Entry 4HQE (X-ray diffraction, 2.30 A resolution); this record covers chains B and D of the 4 polymer chains in the assembly.

# Chain B
Molecule: Transcriptional regulator QsrR
Organism: Staphylococcus aureus
UniProtKB: Q99SD5 (Q99SD5_STAAM); residue numbers follow UniProt; this construct covers 1-112
Sequence (115 residues; numbered -2 to 112; the number before each row is that of its first residue; numbers below 1 keep their minus sign (Ser-2 is residue -2)):
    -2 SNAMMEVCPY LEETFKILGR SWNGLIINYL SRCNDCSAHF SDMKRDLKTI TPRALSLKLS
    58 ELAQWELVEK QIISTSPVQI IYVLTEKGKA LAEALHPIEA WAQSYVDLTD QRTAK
Unresolved in the structure: -2 to 2, 111-112
Differences from the reference sequence: expression tag (-2 to 0)
Reported in the primary citation:
  - binding site for the 17-nt DNA strand (chain D): Arg17, Ser18, Phe37, Thr46, Thr48, Arg50, Ile77, Tyr79

# Chain D
Molecule: 17-nt DNA strand
Sequence (17 nucleotides; row label = number of the first residue in the row):
     1 AGTATAATTA TTATACC

# How chain B and chain D interact
Residue-residue contacts - 13 pairs, chain B then chain D:
  Arg17(B) - DT11(D)  salt bridge to the phosphate
  Phe37(B) - DA1(D)  sugar contact
  Phe37(B) - DG2(D)  phosphate contact
  Pro49(B) - DG2(D)  base contact
  Pro49(B) - DT3(D)  base contact
  Arg50(B) - DT3(D)  base contact
  Arg50(B) - DT5(D)  base contact
  Ser53(B) - DG2(D)  hydrogen bond to the phosphate
  Ser53(B) - DT3(D)  hydrogen bond to the phosphate
  Lys67(B) - DG2(D)  salt bridge to the phosphate
  Ile77(B) - DA1(D)  phosphate contact
  Ile77(B) - DG2(D)  phosphate contact
  Tyr79(B) - DG2(D)  hydrogen bond to the phosphate
Other interface residues (no listed pair), chain B (9 interface residues in all): Ser38
Other interface residues (no listed pair), chain D (7 interface residues in all): DA4, DA6

# Overview
Chain B and chain D form an interface of 9 and 7 residues respectively, with 3 hydrogen bonds and 2 salt
bridges. Polar pairs include Ser53(B)-DG2(D), Ser53(B)-DT3(D) and Tyr79(B)-DG2(D). The paper reports a binding
site for the 17-nt DNA strand (chain D) at Arg17(B), Ser18(B) and Phe37(B) among others.
Here chain B is Transcriptional regulator QsrR (Staphylococcus aureus) and chain D is a 17-nt DNA strand.
Entry 4HQE (The crystal structure of QsrR-DNA complex) was determined by X-ray diffraction, deposited together
with 4HQM.
